PDB entry 7BGT | X-ray diffraction, 1.93 A resolution | chains A and F of the 3 polymer chains in the assembly

# Chain A
Molecule: Gag-Pro-Pol polyprotein
Organism: Mason-Pfizer monkey virus
Notes: EC 3.6.1.23, 3.4.23.-, 2.7.7.49, 2.7.7.7, 3.1.26.4, 2.7.7.-, 3.1.-.-
UniProtKB: P07572 (POL_MPMV); residues 1-114 here correspond to UniProt positions 760-873 (UniProt number = residue number + 759)
Amino-acid sequence (114 residues; numbered 1 to 114; the number before each row is that of its first residue):
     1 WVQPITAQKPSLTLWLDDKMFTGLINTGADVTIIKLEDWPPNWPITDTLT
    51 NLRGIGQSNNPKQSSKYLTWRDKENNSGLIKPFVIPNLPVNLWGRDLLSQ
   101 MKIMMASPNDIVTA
Not modelled in the structure: 109-114
Construct notes: engineered mutation Ala7 (Cys766 in P07572), Asn26 (Asp785 in P07572), Ala106 (Cys865 in P07572)
Swiss-Prot annotation at these positions:
  - site: Ala114 (Cleavage)
Reported in the primary citation:
  - conformationally variable residues (side-chain flip): Asn26
  - binding site for peptidomimetic inhibitor (chain F): Asn26, Ala29, Ile55

# Chain F
Molecule: peptidomimetic inhibitor
Amino-acid sequence (7 residues; each row starts with the number of its first residue):
     1 PYVXAMH
Modified positions: PSA (3-hydroxy-4-amino-5-phenylpentanoic acid) at position 4

# Interface between chain A and chain F
Residue-residue contacts (22; chain A residue first):
  Lys9(A) with Tyr2(F)
  Leu24(A) with PSA_4(F)
  Asn26(A) with PSA_4(F); Met6(F)
  Gly28(A) with PSA_4(F); Ala5(F); His7(F)
  Ala29(A) with PSA_4(F); Met6(F), hydrophobic; His7(F)
  Asp30(A) with His7(F), salt bridge
  Val31(A) with His7(F)
  Thr50(A) with His7(F)
  Asn51(A) with Met6(F)
  Leu52(A) with Met6(F)
  Arg53(A) with Ala5(F); Met6(F), hydrogen bond (backbone-backbone)
  Ile55(A) with Val3(F)
  Pro89(A) with Tyr2(F), hydrophobic; PSA_4(F)
  Leu92(A) with PSA_4(F); Met6(F), hydrophobic
Other interface residues (no listed pair), chain A (17 interface residues in all): Ile33, Leu88, Val90

# Summary
17 residues of chain A and 6 residues of chain F are in contact, with 1 hydrogen bond and 1 salt bridge. Polar
pairs include Asp30(A)-His7(F) and Arg53(A)-Met6(F). The paper reports a binding site for peptidomimetic
inhibitor (chain F) at Asn26(A), Ala29(A) and Ile55(A); conformational variability at Asn26(A).
Chain A is Gag-Pro-Pol polyprotein (Mason-Pfizer monkey virus) and chain F is peptidomimetic inhibitor; the
structure, Mason-Pfizer Monkey Virus Protease mutant C7A/D26N/C106A in complex with peptidomimetic inhibitor,
was determined by X-ray diffraction, deposited together with 7BGU.
